8X3E - chain A; structure by X-ray diffraction, 2.50 A resolution.

Chain A:
Name: Taxadiene 5-alpha hydroxylase
Organism: Taxus cuspidata
Notes: EC 1.14.14.176
Reference sequence: Q6WG30 (T5H_TAXCU); residues 43-466 here correspond to UniProt positions 75-498 (UniProt number = residue number + 32)
Chain sequence (424 residues; row label = number of the first residue in the row):
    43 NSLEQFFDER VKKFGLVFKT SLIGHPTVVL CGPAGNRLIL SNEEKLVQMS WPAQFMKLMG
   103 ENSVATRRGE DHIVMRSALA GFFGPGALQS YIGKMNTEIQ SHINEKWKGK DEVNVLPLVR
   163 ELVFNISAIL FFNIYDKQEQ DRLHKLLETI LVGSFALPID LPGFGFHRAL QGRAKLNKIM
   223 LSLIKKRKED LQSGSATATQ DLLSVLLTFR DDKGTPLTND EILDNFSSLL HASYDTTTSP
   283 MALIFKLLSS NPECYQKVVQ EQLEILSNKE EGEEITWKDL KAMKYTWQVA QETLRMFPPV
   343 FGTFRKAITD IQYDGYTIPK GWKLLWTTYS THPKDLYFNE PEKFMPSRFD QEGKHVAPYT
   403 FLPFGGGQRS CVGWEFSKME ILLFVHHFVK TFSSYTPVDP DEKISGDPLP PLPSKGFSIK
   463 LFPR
Ion coordination: heme Fe near Cys413 (its only coordinating residue here)
Residues lining bound ligands:
  - A1L3H ((1R,3R,8R)-4,8,12,15,15-pentamethyltricyclo[9.3.1.03,8]pentadeca-4,11-diene): Trp93, Phe97, Met101, Ala107, Phe197, Ser270, His273, Ala274, Thr278, Val342, Leu451
  - heme (HEM): Leu82, Met91, Trp93, Val106, Ala107, His114, Arg118, Phe125, Leu271, Ala274, Ser275, Thr278, Thr279, Leu336, Pro341, Val342, Thr345, Arg347, Trp368, Pro405, Phe406, Gly407, Arg411, Ser412, Cys413, Val414, Gly415, Phe418, Ser419
Swiss-Prot annotation at these positions:
  - binding site (heme): Cys413

Overview:
Ligands of chain A: compound A1L3H and heme. From UniProt: heme-binding residue Cys413.
Chain A is Taxadiene 5-alpha hydroxylase (Taxus cuspidata); the structure, CYP725A4-Taxa-4,11-diene complex,
was determined by X-ray diffraction together with 8X1W from the same study.
